PDB entry 6UU1 | X-ray diffraction, 4.10 A resolution (low resolution: residue-level contacts below are approximate; hydrogen-bond / salt-bridge calls are withheld) | chains CCC and 111 of the 9 polymer chains in the assembly

# Chain CCC
Protein: DNA-directed RNA polymerase subunit beta
Organism: Escherichia coli
Notes: EC 2.7.7.6
Reference sequence: P0A8V4 (RPOB_ECO57); residues 1-1342 here = UniProt positions 1-1342
Sequence (1342 residues; row label = number of the first residue in the row):
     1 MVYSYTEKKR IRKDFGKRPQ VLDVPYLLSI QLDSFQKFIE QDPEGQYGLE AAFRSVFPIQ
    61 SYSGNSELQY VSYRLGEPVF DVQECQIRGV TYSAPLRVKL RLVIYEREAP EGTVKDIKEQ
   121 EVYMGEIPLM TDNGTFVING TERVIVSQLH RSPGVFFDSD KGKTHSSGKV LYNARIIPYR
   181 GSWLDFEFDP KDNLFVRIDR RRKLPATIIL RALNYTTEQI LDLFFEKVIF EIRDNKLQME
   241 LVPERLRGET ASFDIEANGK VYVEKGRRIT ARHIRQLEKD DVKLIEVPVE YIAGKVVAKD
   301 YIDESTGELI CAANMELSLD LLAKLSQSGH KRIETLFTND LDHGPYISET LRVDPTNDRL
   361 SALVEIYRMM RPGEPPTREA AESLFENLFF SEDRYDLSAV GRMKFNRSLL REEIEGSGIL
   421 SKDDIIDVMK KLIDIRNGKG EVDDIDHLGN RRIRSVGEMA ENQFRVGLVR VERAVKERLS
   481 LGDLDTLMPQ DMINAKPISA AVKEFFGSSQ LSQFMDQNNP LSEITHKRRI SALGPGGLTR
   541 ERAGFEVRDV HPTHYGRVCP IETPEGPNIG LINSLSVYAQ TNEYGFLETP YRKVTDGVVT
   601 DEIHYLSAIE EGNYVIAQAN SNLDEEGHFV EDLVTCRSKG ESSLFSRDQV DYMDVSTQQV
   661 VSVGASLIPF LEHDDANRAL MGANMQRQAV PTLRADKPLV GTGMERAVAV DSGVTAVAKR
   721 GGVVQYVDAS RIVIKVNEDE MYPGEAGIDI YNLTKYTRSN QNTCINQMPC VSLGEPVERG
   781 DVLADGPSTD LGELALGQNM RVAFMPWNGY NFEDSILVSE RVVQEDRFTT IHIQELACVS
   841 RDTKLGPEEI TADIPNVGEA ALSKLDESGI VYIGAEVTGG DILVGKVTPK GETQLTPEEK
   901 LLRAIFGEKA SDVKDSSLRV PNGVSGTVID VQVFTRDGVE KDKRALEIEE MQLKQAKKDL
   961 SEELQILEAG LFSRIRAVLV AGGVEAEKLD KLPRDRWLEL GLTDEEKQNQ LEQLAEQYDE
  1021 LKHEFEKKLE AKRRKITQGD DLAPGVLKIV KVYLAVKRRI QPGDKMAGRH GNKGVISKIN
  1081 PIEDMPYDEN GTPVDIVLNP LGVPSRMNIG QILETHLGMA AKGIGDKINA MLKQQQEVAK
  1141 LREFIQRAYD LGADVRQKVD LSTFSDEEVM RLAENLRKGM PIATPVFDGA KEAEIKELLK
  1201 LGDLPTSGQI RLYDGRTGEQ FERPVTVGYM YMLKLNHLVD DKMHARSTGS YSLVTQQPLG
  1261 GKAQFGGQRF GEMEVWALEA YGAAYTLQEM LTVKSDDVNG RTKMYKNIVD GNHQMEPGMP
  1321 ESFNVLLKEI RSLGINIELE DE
Not modelled in the structure: 1
Residues lining bound ligands: CTP: Arg-678, Met-681, Asp-814, Lys-1073, Arg-1106

# Chain 111
Molecule: Synthetic DNA 50-MER (promoter non-template strand)
Sequence (50 nucleotides; numbered 10 to 59; the number before each row is that of its first residue):
    10 ACCTTGACAT CCCACCTCAC GTATGCTATA ATGTGTGCAG TCTGACGCGG
Not modelled in the structure: 10-26, 45-47

# Interface between chain CCC and chain 111
Residue-residue contacts (13; chain CCC residue first):
  Arg-151(CCC) / DC51(111)
  Trp-183(CCC) / DT50(111)
  Asp-199(CCC) / DG49(111)
  Asp-199(CCC) / DT50(111)
  Arg-200(CCC) / DC51(111)
  Arg-201(CCC) / DA48(111)
  Arg-371(CCC) / DG44(111)
  Glu-374(CCC) / DT43(111)
  Glu-374(CCC) / DG44(111)
  Pro-375(CCC) / DG42(111)
  Glu-541(CCC) / DT52(111)
  Arg-542(CCC) / DC51(111)
  Arg-542(CCC) / DT52(111)
Other interface residues (no listed pair), chain CCC (11 interface residues in all): Arg-175

# Overview
11 residues of chain CCC face 8 of chain 111 across their interface. Ligands of chain CCC: CTP.
Chain CCC is DNA-directed RNA polymerase subunit beta (Escherichia coli) and chain 111 is Synthetic DNA 50-MER
(promoter non-template strand); the structure, E. coli sigma-S transcription initiation complex with a 4-nt
RNA and a CTP ("Fresh" crystal soaked ..., was determined by X-ray diffraction, deposited together with 6UTV,
6UTW, 6UTX, 6UTY, 6UTZ, 6UU0 and 11 further entries.
